1I97 - chains A and T of the 21 polymer chains in the assembly; structure by X-ray diffraction, 4.50 A resolution (low resolution: residue-level contacts below are approximate; hydrogen-bond / salt-bridge calls are withheld).

[Chain A]
Molecule: 16S RRNA
Organism: Thermus thermophilus
Sequence (1514 nucleotides; each row starts with the number of its first residue):
     2 UGUUGGAGAG UUUGAUCCUG GCUCAGGGUG AACGCUGGCG GCGUGCCUAA GACAUGCAAG
    62 UCGUGCGGGC CGCGGGGUUU UACUCCGUGG UCAGCGGCGG ACGGGUGAGU AACGCGUGGG
   122 UGACCUACCC GGAAGAGGGG GACAACCCGG GGAAACUCGG GCUAAUCCCC CAUGUGGACC
   182 CGCCCCUUGG GGUGUGUCCA AAGGGCUUUG CCCGCUUCCG GAUGGGCCCG CGUCCCAUCA
   242 GCUAGUUGGU GGGGUAAUGG CCCACCAAGG CGACGACGGG UAGCCGGUCU GAGAGGAUGG
   302 CCGGCCACAG GGGCACUGAG ACACGGGCCC CACUCCUACG GGAGGCAGCA GUUAGGAAUC
   362 UUCCGCAAUG GGCGCAAGCC UGACGGAGCG ACGCCGCUUG GAGGAAGAAG CCCUUCGGGG
   422 UGUAAACUCC UGAACCCGGG ACGAAACCCC CGACGAGGGG ACUGACGGUA CCGGGGUAAU
   482 AGCGCCGGCC AACUCCGUGC CAGCAGCCGC GGUAAUACGG AGGGCGCGAG CGUUACCCGG
   542 AUUCACUGGG CGUAAAGGGC GUGUAGGCGG CCUGGGGCGU CCCAUGUGAA AGACCACGGC
   602 UCAACCGUGG GGGAGCGUGG GAUACGCUCA GGCUAGACGG UGGGAGAGGG UGGUGGAAUU
   662 CCCGGAGUAG CGGUGAAAUG CGCAGAUACC GGGAGGAACG CCGAUGGCGA AGGCAGCCAC
   722 CUGGUCCACC CGUGACGCUG AGGCGCGAAA GCGUGGGGAG CAAACCGGAU UAGAUACCCG
   782 GGUAGUCCAC GCCCUAAACG AUGCGCGCUA GGUCUCUGGG UCUCCUGGGG GCCGAAGCUA
   842 ACGCGUUAAG CGCGCCGCCU GGGGAGUACG GCCGCAAGGC UGAAACUCAA AGGAAUUGAC
   902 GGGGGCCCGC ACAAGCGGUG GAGCAUGUGG UUUAAUUCGA AGCAACGCGA AGAACCUUAC
   962 CAGGCCUUGA CAUGCUAGGG AACCCGGGUG AAAGCCUGGG GUGCCCCGCG AGGGGAGCCC
  1022 UAGCACAGGU GCUGCAUGGC CGUCGUCAGC UCGUGCCGUG AGGUGUUGGG UUAAGUCCCG
  1082 CAACGAGCGC AACCCCCGCC GUUAGUUGCC AGCGGUUCGG CCGGGCACUC UAACGGGACU
  1142 GCCCGCGAAA GCGGGAGGAA GGAGGGGACG ACGUCUGGUC AGCAUGGCCC UUACGGCCUG
  1202 GGCGACACAC GUGCUACAAU GCCCACUACA AAGCGAUGCC ACCCGGCAAC GGGGAGCUAA
  1262 UCGCAAAAAG GUGGGCCCAG UUCGGAUUGG GGUCUGCAAC CCGACCCCAU GAAGCCGGAA
  1322 UCGCUAGUAA UCGCGGAUCA GCCAUGCCGC GGUGAAUACG UUCCCGGGCC UUGUACACAC
  1382 CGCCCGUCAC GCCAUGGGAG CGGGCUCUAC CCGAAGUCGC CGGGAGCCUA CGGGCAGGCG
  1442 CCGAGGGUAG GGCCCGUGAC UGGGGCGAAG UCGUAACAAG GUAGCUGUAC CGGAAGGUGC
  1502 GGCUGGAUCA CCUC
Ion coordination: Mg2+ site 1 near G21 (its only coordinating residue here); Mg2+ site 2 near G78 (its only coordinating residue here); Mg2+ site 3 near G104 (its only coordinating residue here); Mg2+ site 4 near A166 (its only coordinating residue here); Mg2+ site 5 near G183 (its only coordinating residue here); Mg2+ site 6 near G190 (its only coordinating residue here); Mg2+ site 7: G294, G541; Mg2+ site 8 near C526 (its only coordinating residue here); Mg2+ site 9 near U543 (its only coordinating residue here); Mg2+ site 10: A555, A556, A557; Mg2+ site 11 near G571 (its only coordinating residue here); Mg2+ site 12: G578, C579, G580; 10 more Mg2+ sites not listed
Ligand contacts:
  - tetracycline (TAC), molecule 1: A238, U239, C240, A241, G242, G871, G872, C873, U882
  - tetracycline (TAC), molecule 2: G910, C911, G1166, G1167, U1326, A1327, A1359
  - tetracycline (TAC), molecule 3: G918, G919, U920, U1213, G1214, U1322, C1323, G1324, A1330, A1331, U1332
  - tetracycline (TAC), molecule 4: G943, G1035, C1036, C1176, U1177, G1178, G1179
  - tetracycline (TAC), molecule 5: U1141, G1142, C1143, C1144, C1145, G1146, C1147, A1151, G1152, C1153, G1154, G1155, G1156, G1163
  - octadecatungstenyl diphosphate (WO2): C511, U1177, C1379
From the paper describing this entry:
  - binding site for tetracycline: G943

[Chain T]
Protein: 30S ribosomal protein S20
Organism: Thermus thermophilus
Sequence (105 residues; each row starts with the number of its first residue):
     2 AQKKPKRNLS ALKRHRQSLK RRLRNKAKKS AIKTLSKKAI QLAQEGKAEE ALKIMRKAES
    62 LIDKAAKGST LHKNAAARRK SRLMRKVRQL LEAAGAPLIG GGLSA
Not modelled in the structure: 2-7

[Interface between chain A and chain T]
Residue-residue contacts (11; chain A residue first):
  C180(A) / Ala-78(T)
  C180(A) / Ser-82(T)
  G197(A) / Gly-102(T)
  G197(A) / Ser-105(T)
  U198(A) / Gly-102(T)
  U198(A) / Gly-103(T)
  C199(A) / Ser-61(T)
  U318(A) / Ser-19(T)
  A320(A) / Ser-70(T)
  G1435(A) / Ala-32(T)
  C1436(A) / Ala-28(T)
Also at the interface, not in a pair above, chain A (13 interface residues in all): G97, A179, C181, C200, G1434
Also at the interface, not in a pair above, chain T (18 interface residues in all): Gln-18, Arg-23, Ser-31, Arg-57, Asp-64, Lys-65, Lys-81, Leu-104

[In short]
Chain A and chain T form an interface of 13 and 18 residues respectively. Chain A binds octadecatungstenyl
diphosphate and 5 copies of tetracycline. G294(A) and G541(A) form the Mg2+ site 7. The Mg2+ site 10 is built
by A555(A), A556(A) and A557(A). The paper reports a binding site for tetracycline at G943(A).
Here chain A is 16S RRNA and chain T is 30S ribosomal protein S20, both from Thermus thermophilus. Entry 1I97
(Crystal structure of the 30S ribosomal subunit from thermus thermophilus in complex with tetracycline) was
determined by X-ray diffraction, deposited together with 1I94, 1I95 and 1I96.
